PDB entry 2AU9 | X-ray diffraction, 1.30 A resolution | chain A

== Chain A ==
Molecule: Inorganic pyrophosphatase
From: Escherichia coli
Notes: EC 3.6.1.1
Reference sequence: P0A7A9 (IPYR_ECOLI); residues 1-175 here = UniProt positions 1-175
Sequence (175 residues; numbered 1 to 175; the number before each row is that of its first residue):
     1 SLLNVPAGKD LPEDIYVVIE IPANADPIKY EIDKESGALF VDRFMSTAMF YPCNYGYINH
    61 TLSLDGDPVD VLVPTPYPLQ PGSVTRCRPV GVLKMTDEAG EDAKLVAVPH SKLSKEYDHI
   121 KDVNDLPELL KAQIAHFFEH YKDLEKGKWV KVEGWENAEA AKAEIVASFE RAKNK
Bound ions: Na+ site 1 near N24 (its only coordinating residue here); Mn2+ site 1: E31 (together with pyrophosphate); Mn2+ site 2: D65, D70, D102 (together with fluoride ion, pyrophosphate); Mn2+ site 3: D70 (together with fluoride ion, pyrophosphate); Mn2+ site 4: D97, D102 (together with chloride ion, pyrophosphate); Na+ site 2: K142, E145, K148
Ligand contacts: pyrophosphate (POP): K29, E31, D42, R43, Y51, Y55, D65, D67, D70, D97, E98, D102, K104, Y141, K142

== Summary ==
Ligands of chain A: pyrophosphate. D65, D70 and D102 form the Mn2+ site 2. The Mn2+ site 4 is built by D97 and
D102.
Chain A is Inorganic pyrophosphatase (Escherichia coli); the structure, Inorganic pyrophosphatase complexed
with substrate, was determined by X-ray diffraction (same publication as 2AU6, 2AU7, 2AU8 and 2AUU).
